PDB entry 6KUR | electron microscopy, 3.70 A resolution | chains A and C of the 5 polymer chains in the assembly

Chain A:
Protein: Polymerase 3
Organism: Influenza D virus (D/swine/Oklahoma/1334/2011)
Reference sequence: K9LHJ4 (K9LHJ4_9ORTO); residue numbers follow UniProt; this construct covers 1-710
Chain sequence (710 residues; row label = number of the first residue in the row):
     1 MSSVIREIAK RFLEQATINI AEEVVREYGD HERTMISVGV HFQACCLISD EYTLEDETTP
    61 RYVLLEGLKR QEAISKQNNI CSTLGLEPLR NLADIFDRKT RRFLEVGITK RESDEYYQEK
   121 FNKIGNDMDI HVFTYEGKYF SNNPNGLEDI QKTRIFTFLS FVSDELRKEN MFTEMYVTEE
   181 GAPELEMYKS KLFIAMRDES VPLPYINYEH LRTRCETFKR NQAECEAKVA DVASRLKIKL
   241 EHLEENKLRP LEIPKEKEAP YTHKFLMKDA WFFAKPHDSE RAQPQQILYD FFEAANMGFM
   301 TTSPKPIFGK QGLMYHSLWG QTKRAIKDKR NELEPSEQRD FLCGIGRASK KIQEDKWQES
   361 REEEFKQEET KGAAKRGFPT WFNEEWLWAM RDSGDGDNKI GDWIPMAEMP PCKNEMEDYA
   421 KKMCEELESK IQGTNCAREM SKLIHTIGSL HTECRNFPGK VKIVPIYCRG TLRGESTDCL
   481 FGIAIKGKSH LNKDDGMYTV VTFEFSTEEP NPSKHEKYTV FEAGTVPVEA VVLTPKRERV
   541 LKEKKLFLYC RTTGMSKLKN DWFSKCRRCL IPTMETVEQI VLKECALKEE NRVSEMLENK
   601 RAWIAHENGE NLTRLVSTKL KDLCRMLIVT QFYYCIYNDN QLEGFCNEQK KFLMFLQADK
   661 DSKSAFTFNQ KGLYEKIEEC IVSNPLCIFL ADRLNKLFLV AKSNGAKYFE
Not modelled in the structure: 1-183, 394-398, 531-541

Chain C:
Protein: Polymerase PB2
Organism: Influenza D virus (D/swine/Oklahoma/1334/2011)
Reference sequence: K9LHF3 (K9LHF3_9ORTO); residue numbers follow UniProt; this construct covers 1-772
Chain sequence (772 residues; row label = number of the first residue in the row):
     1 MSLLLTLAKE YANLTKDKKS CKLLSQGTVS SYTTFKKWTT SRKEKNPSLR MRWAMGSKFP
    61 IMANREILEE AGIPEQWEGI DLWSKKDDVS KLGMVLASPA AITYWNFCGP GVDNSSVIKD
   121 VYKAKFMKKE RWRETLWGPM NFELVGKQRR VVETQPVEIK LNQKEIKELT MWVLFEDEAN
   181 LASKFIQENF SLVLSLRELY KGKAVNKDVA AFMIAHQFSP EKRFLPTFGP IRPERMELLH
   241 CLGGDFWKIE AVTAGSLNEE QKKRDVRAVA RKICLRASVD LFTPAEKIRD YIASVTMRFG
   301 TVERTFEDVI RNSDDISAEV TLCKAALGCE LGKSMSFGNL NLRKVSGEAE TMEKTVYWGL
   361 KPIKYKCWRG EETFYCELRK VTCMFRRSEG LDWANIGPGS PEERRELLAM VMIFCRDGRF
   421 FESAPVNIDE SFFRTRLNKE IPYQYVLLKW VRQSRDNLDA LLSTRGLIPA HIGQFGKGMG
   481 IDGSSSSSMV YKGVMLSKTP IDIVESKEKH RLFLNDNIEA VTERGAMVAS IMDLSEDNRE
   541 TFNDVTFNHV DLAVLKDEKT AIIKIYRSLV ERINTDDDGL PALIMGKRYL ELYQLDEVKD
   601 AVGLIPKRML GAYSYQARQL IQSQIKNDSY SLPEIIKLLP FCYSPPKKML FDGTFHFKNQ
   661 MYVRPGINTN LFSFSKTDKS KIYVNGSAVK IKLVLGDDEM DTSLAFVEGF QVCEYDPRAP
   721 LIPRRDLRLI GFGKKVRVFV GQGQEKTLVR TSSKRAASHD VSKNIRRMRL EV
Not modelled in the structure: 1, 88-91, 255-772

How chain A and chain C interact:
Pairs across the interface (25; chain A residue first):
  Lys413(A) - Trp132(C)
  Asn414(A) - Gly138(C)
  Glu415(A) - Trp137(C)  hydrogen bond
  Glu415(A) - Cys241(C)
  Met416(A) - Met140(C)  hydrophobic
  Met416(A) - Cys241(C)
  Met416(A) - Trp247(C)  hydrophobic
  Met416(A) - Ile249(C)
  His451(A) - Leu49(C)
  His451(A) - Trp53(C)  hydrogen bond
  Arg455(A) - Trp53(C)
  Asp494(A) - Lys45(C)  salt bridge
  Lys557(A) - Trp53(C)
  Ser564(A) - Arg52(C)
  Lys565(A) - Ser48(C)
  Lys565(A) - Arg52(C)
  Leu582(A) - Phe246(C)
  Lys583(A) - Phe246(C)
  Cys585(A) - Phe142(C)
  Ala586(A) - Leu144(C)  hydrophobic
  Ala586(A) - Phe246(C)  hydrophobic
  Glu589(A) - Phe142(C)
  Glu589(A) - Glu143(C)
  Glu590(A) - Phe142(C)
  Asn591(A) - Phe142(C)
Other interface residues (no listed pair), chain A (21 interface residues in all): Asn456, Leu491, Asp561, Val593
Other interface residues (no listed pair), chain C (18 interface residues in all): Gly56, Ser57

Summary:
Chain A and chain C form an interface of 21 and 18 residues respectively; the contacts include 2 hydrogen
bonds and 1 salt bridge. Polar contacts include Asp494(A)-Lys45(C), Glu415(A)-Trp137(C) and
His451(A)-Trp53(C).
Here chain A is Polymerase 3 and chain C is Polymerase PB2, both from Influenza D virus
(D/swine/Oklahoma/1334/2011). Entry 6KUR (Structure of influenza D virus polymerase bound to vRNA promoter in
Mode B conformation (Class B1)) was determined by electron microscopy together with 6KUJ, 6KUK, 6KUP, 6KUT,
6KUV and 6KV5 from the same study.
